8YAR - chains C and I of the 6 polymer chains in the assembly; structure by electron microscopy, 3.60 A resolution.

Chain C (and I):
Protein: Alpha-tubulin N-acetyltransferase 2
Organism: Caenorhabditis elegans
Notes: EC 2.3.1.108; chain I of this document is another copy of the same molecule, construct and numbering; everything in this record applies to it too
UniProt: Q23192 (ATAT2_CAEEL); residue numbers follow UniProt; this construct covers 1-263
Sequence (263 residues; numbered 1 to 263; the number before each row is that of its first residue):
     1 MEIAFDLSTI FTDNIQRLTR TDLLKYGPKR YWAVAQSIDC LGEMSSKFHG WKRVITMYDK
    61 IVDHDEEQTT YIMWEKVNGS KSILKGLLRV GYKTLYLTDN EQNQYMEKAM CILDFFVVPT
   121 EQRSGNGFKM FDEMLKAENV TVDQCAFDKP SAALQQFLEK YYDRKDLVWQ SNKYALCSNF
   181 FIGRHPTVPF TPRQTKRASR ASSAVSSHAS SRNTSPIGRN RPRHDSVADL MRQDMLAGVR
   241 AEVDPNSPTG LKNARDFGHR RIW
Disordered / not traced: 190-263 (chain I: 1-213)
Ligand contacts: acetyl coenzyme A (ACO): F48, H49, F115, F116, V117, E121, Q122, R123, S124, G125, N126, G127, F128, S151, A153, L154, Q156, F157, K160, Y161

How chain C and chain I interact:
Pairs across the interface (15):
  L24(C) - S215(I)
  P28(C) - G218(I)
  P28(C) - R223(I)  hydrogen bond (backbone-side chain)
  W32(C) - R223(I)
  A35(C) - N220(I)
  D39(C) - N220(I)
  D39(C) - H224(I)  salt bridge
  F48(C) - R240(I)
  F48(C) - A241(I)  hydrogen bond (backbone-backbone)
  H49(C) - A241(I)
  Y58(C) - G218(I)
  D59(C) - R219(I)
  D59(C) - N220(I)  hydrogen bond (side chain-backbone)
  D59(C) - R221(I)  hydrogen bond (side chain-backbone)
  V62(C) - I217(I)  hydrophobic
Interface residues without a listed pair, chain C (13 interface residues in all): K29, K47, D63
Interface residues without a listed pair, chain I (12 interface residues in all): P216, V239

Summary:
13 residues of chain C face 12 of chain I across their interface; the contacts include 4 hydrogen bonds and 1
salt bridge. Polar contacts include D39(C)-H224(I), P28(C)-R223(I) and D59(C)-N220(I). Ligands of chain C:
acetyl coenzyme A.
Chain C and chain I are both Alpha-tubulin N-acetyltransferase 2 (Caenorhabditis elegans); the structure,
ATAT-2 bound K40R MEC-12/MEC-7 microtubule, was determined by electron microscopy (same publication as 8Y9F,
8YAJ and 8YAL).
